PDB entry 5CGG | X-ray diffraction, 2.90 A resolution | chains O and U of the 30 polymer chains in the assembly

# Chain O
Protein: Proteasome subunit alpha type-2
Organism: Saccharomyces cerevisiae (strain ATCC 204508 / S288c)
Notes: EC 3.4.25.1
UniProtKB: P23639 (PSA2_YEAST); residue numbers follow UniProt; this construct covers 1-250
Sequence (250 residues; row label = number of the first residue in the row):
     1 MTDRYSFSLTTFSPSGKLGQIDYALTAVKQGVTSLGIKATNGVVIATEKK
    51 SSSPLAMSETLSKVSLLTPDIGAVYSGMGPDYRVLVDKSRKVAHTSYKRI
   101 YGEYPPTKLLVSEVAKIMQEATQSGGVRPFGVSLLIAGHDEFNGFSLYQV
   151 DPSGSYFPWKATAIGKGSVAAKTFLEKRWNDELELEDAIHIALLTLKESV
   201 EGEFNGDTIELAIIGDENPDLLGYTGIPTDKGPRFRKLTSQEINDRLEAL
UniProt features mapped onto this chain:
  - cross-link: Lys108 (Glycyl lysine isopeptide (Lys-Gly) (interchain with G-Cter in ubiquitin))

# Chain U
Protein: Proteasome subunit alpha type-1
Organism: Saccharomyces cerevisiae (strain ATCC 204508 / S288c)
Notes: EC 3.4.25.1
UniProtKB: P21243 (PSA1_YEAST); residues -8 to 243 here correspond to UniProt positions 1-252 (UniProt number = residue number + 9)
Sequence (252 residues; each row starts with the number of its first residue; numbers below 1 keep their minus sign (Met-8 is residue -8)):
    -8 MSGAAAASAAGYDRHITIFSPEGRLYQVEYAFKATNQTNINSLAVRGKDC
    42 TVVISQKKVPDKLLDPTTVSYIFCISRTIGMVVNGPIPDARNAALRAKAE
    92 AAEFRYKYGYDMPCDVLAKRMANLSQIYTQRAYMRPLGVILTFVSVDEEL
   142 GPSIYKTDPAGYYVGYKATATGPKQQEITTNLENHFKKSKIDHINEESWE
   192 KVVEFAITHMIDALGTEFSKNDLEVGVATKDKFFTLSAENIEERLVAIAE
   242 QD
Disordered / not traced: -8 to 1, 243

# Interface between chain O and chain U
Residue-residue contacts (64):
  Asp3(O) - Tyr124(U)
  Tyr5(O) - Ile7(U)
  Tyr5(O) - Ala123(U)  hydrophobic
  Tyr5(O) - Tyr124(U)  hydrophobic
  Leu9(O) - Ile9(U)  hydrophobic
  Leu9(O) - Ala123(U)  hydrophobic
  Gln20(O) - Ile9(U)
  Gln20(O) - Phe10(U)  hydrogen bond (side chain-backbone)
  Tyr23(O) - Phe10(U)  hydrophobic
  Tyr23(O) - Ser11(U)
  Tyr23(O) - Pro12(U)
  Tyr23(O) - Gly14(U)
  Ala24(O) - Phe10(U)  hydrophobic
  Thr26(O) - Glu13(U)
  Ala27(O) - Gly14(U)
  Ser52(O) - Tyr153(U)  hydrogen bond
  Ser53(O) - Thr170(U)
  Pro54(O) - Lys158(U)
  Pro54(O) - Glu174(U)
  Leu55(O) - Tyr157(U)
  Leu55(O) - Lys158(U)  hydrogen bond (backbone-backbone)
  Leu55(O) - Ala159(U)
  Leu55(O) - Thr170(U)
  Leu55(O) - Leu173(U)  hydrophobic
  Leu55(O) - Phe177(U)  hydrophobic
  Ala56(O) - Gly156(U)
  Ala56(O) - Tyr157(U)  hydrophobic
  Met57(O) - Arg37(U)
  Met57(O) - Val155(U)
  Met57(O) - Gly156(U)  hydrogen bond (backbone-backbone)
  Met57(O) - Tyr157(U)
  Met57(O) - Lys158(U)
  Thr60(O) - Tyr146(U)
  Thr60(O) - Val155(U)
  Thr60(O) - Gly156(U)  hydrogen bond (side chain-backbone)
  Leu61(O) - Tyr153(U)  hydrophobic
  Leu61(O) - Val155(U)  hydrophobic
  Met78(O) - Phe10(U)  hydrophobic
  Met78(O) - Leu16(U)  hydrophobic
  Pro80(O) - Gln117(U)
  Pro80(O) - Ala151(U)
  Pro80(O) - Gly152(U)
  Pro80(O) - Tyr153(U)
  Asp81(O) - Gln117(U)
  Arg83(O) - Ala113(U)  hydrogen bond (side chain-backbone)
  Arg83(O) - Asn114(U)  hydrogen bond
  Arg83(O) - Gly152(U)  hydrogen bond (side chain-backbone)
  Arg83(O) - Tyr154(U)
  Val84(O) - Asn114(U)
  Val84(O) - Gln117(U)
  Asp87(O) - Lys110(U)  salt bridge
  Asp87(O) - Asn114(U)  hydrogen bond
  Gly126(O) - Arg122(U)
  Gly126(O) - Ala123(U)  hydrogen bond (backbone-backbone)
  Val127(O) - Gln121(U)
  Val127(O) - Arg122(U)
  Arg128(O) - Thr8(U)
  Arg128(O) - Phe10(U)
  Arg128(O) - Leu16(U)
  Arg128(O) - Thr120(U)  hydrogen bond (side chain-backbone)
  Arg128(O) - Gln121(U)  hydrogen bond (backbone-backbone)
  Pro129(O) - Phe10(U)
  Phe130(O) - Gln121(U)
  Gly131(O) - Phe10(U)
Interface residues without a listed pair, chain O (30 interface residues in all): Thr2, Ala121
Interface residues without a listed pair, chain U (34 interface residues in all): Thr160

# Overview
The interface between chain O and chain U involves 30 residues on one side and 34 on the other; the contacts
include 12 hydrogen bonds and 1 salt bridge. Among the polar pairs are Asp87(O)-Lys110(U), Gln20(O)-Phe10(U)
and Ser52(O)-Tyr153(U).
Here chain O is Proteasome subunit alpha type-2 and chain U is Proteasome subunit alpha type-1, both from
Saccharomyces cerevisiae (strain ATCC 204508 / S288c). Entry 5CGG (Yeast 20S proteasome beta5-G48C mutant in
complex with alpha-chloroacetamide 1) was determined by X-ray diffraction together with 5CGH, 5CGF and 5CGI
from the same study.
